PDB entry 8RR1 | electron microscopy, 2.93 A resolution | chains A and F of the 7 polymer chains in the assembly

[Chain A]
Molecule: 3-hydroxyacyl-CoA dehydrogenase type-2
Organism: Homo sapiens
Notes: EC 1.1.1.35, 1.1.1.62, 1.1.1.239, 1.1.1.178, 1.1.1.53, 1.1.1.159
UniProt: Q99714 (HCD2_HUMAN); numbering as in UniProt (aligned over 1-261)
Chain sequence (261 residues; each row starts with the number of its first residue):
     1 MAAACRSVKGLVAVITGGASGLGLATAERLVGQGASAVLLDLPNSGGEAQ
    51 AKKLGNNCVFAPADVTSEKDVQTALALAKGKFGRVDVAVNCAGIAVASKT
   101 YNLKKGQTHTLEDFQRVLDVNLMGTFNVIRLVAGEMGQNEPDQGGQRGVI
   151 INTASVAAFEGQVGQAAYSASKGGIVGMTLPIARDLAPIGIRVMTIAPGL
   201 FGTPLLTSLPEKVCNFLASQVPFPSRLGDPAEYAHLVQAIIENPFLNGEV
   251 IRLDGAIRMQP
Not modelled in the structure: 1-6
UniProt features mapped onto this chain:
  - active site: Y168 (Proton acceptor)
  - binding site (NAD(+)): S20, L22, D41, D64, V65, C91, Y168, K172, F201, T203
  - binding site (substrate): S155
  - modified residue: A2 (N-acetylalanine), K53 (N6-acetyllysine), K69 (N6-acetyllysine), K99 (N6-acetyllysine), K105 (N6-acetyllysine), K212 (N6-acetyllysine)

[Chain F]
Molecule: tRNA methyltransferase 10 homolog C
Organism: Homo sapiens
Notes: EC 2.1.1.-, 2.1.1.218, 2.1.1.221
UniProt: Q7L0Y3 (TM10C_HUMAN); residues 92-403 here = UniProt positions 92-403
Chain sequence (315 residues; each row starts with the number of its first residue):
    89 SNAAATREFIEMWRLLGREVPEHITEEELKTLMECVSNTAKKKYLKYLYT
   139 KEKVKKARQIKKEMKAAAREEAKNIKLLETTEEDKQKNFLFLRLWDRNMD
   189 IAMGWKGAQAMQFGQPLVFDMAYENYMKRKELQNTVSQLLESEGWNRRNV
   239 DPFHIYFCNLKIDGALHRELVKRYQEKWDKLLLTSTEKSHVDLFPKDSII
   289 YLTADSPNVMTTFRHDKVYVIGSFVDKSMQPGTSLAKAKRLNLATECLPL
   339 DKYLQWEIGNKNLTLDQMIRILLCLKNNGNWQEALQFVPKRKHTGFLEIS
   389 QHSQEFINRLKKAKT
Not modelled in the structure: 89-91, 157-174, 386-403
Sequence notes: expression tag (89-91)
Residues lining bound ligands: S-adenosylhomocysteine (SAH): L290, T291, A292, D293, V308, I309, G310, F312, V313, D314, S322, E334, C335, L336, L338, K349, N350, L351, L353, M356

[Chain A / chain F interface]
Contacting residue pairs - 24 pairs, chain A then chain F:
  K99(A) - F201(F)
  K104(A) - D239(F)
  K104(A) - H303(F)
  K104(A) - K364(F)  hydrogen bond (side chain-backbone)
  K105(A) - H303(F)
  Q162(A) - W193(F)
  V163(A) - Q197(F)
  V163(A) - F201(F)
  G164(A) - F201(F)
  L209(A) - Q200(F)
  P210(A) - M199(F)  hydrophobic
  K212(A) - D267(F)
  K212(A) - L269(F)
  K212(A) - L271(F)
  V213(A) - A196(F)
  V213(A) - M199(F)  hydrophobic
  V213(A) - Q200(F)
  F216(A) - G192(F)
  F216(A) - W193(F)
  F216(A) - A196(F)  hydrophobic
  L217(A) - W193(F)  hydrophobic
  Q220(A) - I189(F)
  Q260(A) - W193(F)
  P261(A) - Q197(F)
Other interface residues (no listed pair), chain A (19 interface residues in all): A97, S98, R258, M259
Other interface residues (no listed pair), chain F (17 interface residues in all): W266, L270, N365

[Summary]
19 residues of chain A and 17 residues of chain F are in contact; the contacts include 1 hydrogen bond. Its
one hydrogen-bonded contact is K104(A)-K364(F). Ligands of chain F: S-adenosylhomocysteine.
Here chain A is 3-hydroxyacyl-CoA dehydrogenase type-2 and chain F is tRNA methyltransferase 10 homolog C,
both from Homo sapiens. Entry 8RR1 (Human mitochondrial RNase Z complex with ELAC2-D550N catalytic mutant and
tRNA-Tyr precursor (Composite model)) was determined by electron microscopy, deposited together with 8RR4.
